6MNS - chains P and H of the 3 polymer chains in the assembly; structure by X-ray diffraction, 2.70 A resolution.

Chain P:
Name: Envelope glylcoprotein
Reference sequence: A9Q0A0 (A9Q0A0_9HIV1); the author numbering skips numbers that UniProt does not, so the offset changes along the chain: 301-309 = UniProt 94-102; 312-325 = UniProt 103-116
Sequence (23 residues; each row starts with the number of its first residue; note: 2 numbers in that range are skipped by the numbering (no residue carries them; nothing is unmodelled there)):
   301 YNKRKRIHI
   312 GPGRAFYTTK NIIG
Not modelled in the structure: 301-305, 322-325

Chain H:
Name: Ab DH753 heavy chain Fab fragment
From: Macaca mulatta
Notes: antibody fragment or engineered binder
Sequence (227 residues; row label = number of the first residue in the row; a row labelled like 52A-52C holds insertion residues (52A, then the next letters in order)):
     1 EVHLVESGGG LVQPGGSLRL SCEVSGLTFS NSWMSWVRQA PGKGLEWVGF IK
52A-52C TKA
    53 DGGTAAYAES VKGRFTISRD DSKNTVFLQM
82A-82C KSL
    83 KTEDTAVYYC QGAVVISH
100A-100C EYI
   101 EIWGQGALVT VSSASTKGPS VFPLAPSSRS TSESTAALGC LVKDYFPEPV TVSWNSGSLT
   161 SGVHTFPAVL QSSGLYSLSS VVTVPSSSLG TQTYVCNVNH KPSNTKVDKR VEIKTCGG
Not modelled in the structure: 214-218
Cystine bridges: Cys22-Cys92, Cys140-Cys196

How chain P and chain H interact:
Pairs across the interface (15; chain P residue first):
  Ile309(P) with Tyr100B(H)
  Gly312(P) with Tyr100B(H)
  Pro313(P) with Ser35(H); Trp47(H), hydrogen bond (backbone-side chain); Phe50(H); Glu101(H)
  Gly314(P) with Trp33(H); Ser35(H); Phe50(H)
  Arg315(P) with Trp33(H)
  Ala316(P) with Trp33(H), hydrophobic; Tyr100B(H), hydrophobic
  Phe317(P) with Trp33(H); Val97(H)
  Tyr318(P) with His100(H)
Other interface residues (no listed pair), chain H (10 interface residues in all): Val37, Gln93

In short:
8 residues of chain P and 10 residues of chain H are in contact; the contacts include 1 hydrogen bond. Its one
hydrogen-bonded contact is Pro313(P)-Trp47(H).
Here chain P is Envelope glylcoprotein and chain H is Ab DH753 heavy chain Fab fragment (Macaca mulatta).
Entry 6MNS (Rhesus macaque anti-HIV V3 antibody DH753 with gp120 V3 ZAM18 peptide) was determined by X-ray
diffraction (same publication as 6MNQ).
